PDB entry 7SR0 | X-ray diffraction, 2.54 A resolution | chains A and B

[Chain A]
Protein: Protein E7 peptide, Beta-2-microglobulin, MHC class I antigen chimera
Source organism: Human papillomavirus type 16
UniProtKB: chimeric construct of P03129, P16213, A0A678ZGP6: residues 1-9 from P03129 (VE7_HPV16) positions 11-19 (UniProt number = residue number + 10); residues 25-123 from P16213 positions 21-119 (UniProt number = residue number - 4); residues 144-418 from A0A678ZGP6 positions 25-299 (UniProt number = residue number - 119)
Chain sequence (424 residues; numbered 1 to 424; the number before each row is that of its first residue):
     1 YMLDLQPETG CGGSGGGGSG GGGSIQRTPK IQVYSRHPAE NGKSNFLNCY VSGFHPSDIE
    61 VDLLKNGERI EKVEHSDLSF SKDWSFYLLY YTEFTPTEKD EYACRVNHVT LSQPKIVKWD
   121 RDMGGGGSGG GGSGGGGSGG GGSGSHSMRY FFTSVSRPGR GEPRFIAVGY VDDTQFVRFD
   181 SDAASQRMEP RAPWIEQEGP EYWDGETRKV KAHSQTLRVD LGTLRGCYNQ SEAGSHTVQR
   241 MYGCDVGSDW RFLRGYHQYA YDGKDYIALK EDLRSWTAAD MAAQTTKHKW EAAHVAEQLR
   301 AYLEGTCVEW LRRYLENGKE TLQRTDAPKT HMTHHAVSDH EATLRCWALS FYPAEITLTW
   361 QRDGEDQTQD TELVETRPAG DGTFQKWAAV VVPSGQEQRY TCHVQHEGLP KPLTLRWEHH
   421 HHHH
Not modelled in the structure: 12-24, 123-143, 337-343, 391-396, 418-424
Differences from the reference sequence: linker (10-24, 124-143); engineered mutation Leu217 (His98 in A0A678ZGP6), Cys227 (Tyr108 in A0A678ZGP6); expression tag (419-424)
Disulfide bonds: Cys11-Cys227, Cys49-Cys104, Cys244-Cys307, Cys346-Cys402

[Chain B]
Protein: VHH
Source organism: Lama glama
Notes: antibody fragment or engineered binder
Chain sequence (116 residues; numbered 3 to 118; the number before each row is that of its first residue):
     3 EVKLVESGGG LVQPGGSLRL SCAASGSIFS INTMGWYRQT PGKQRDLVAD ISSGGSTKYG
    63 DSVKGRFTIS RDNTKNTVYL QMNSLKPEDT AVYYCYGLSY SNDDYWGQGT QVTVSS
Not modelled in the structure: 118
Disulfide bonds: Cys24-Cys97

[How chain A and chain B interact]
Pairs across the interface (45; chain A residue first):
  Glu60(A) - Leu49(B)
  Leu64(A) - Leu100(B)  hydrophobic
  Leu64(A) - Asn104(B)
  Asn66(A) - Asn34(B)  hydrogen bond (backbone-side chain)
  Asn66(A) - Tyr102(B)
  Asn66(A) - Asn104(B)
  Gly67(A) - Asn34(B)  hydrogen bond (backbone-side chain)
  Gly67(A) - Thr35(B)  hydrogen bond (backbone-side chain)
  Gly67(A) - Leu100(B)
  Gly67(A) - Ser101(B)
  Gly67(A) - Asn104(B)  hydrogen bond (backbone-side chain)
  Glu68(A) - Asn34(B)  hydrogen bond
  Glu68(A) - Thr35(B)
  Glu68(A) - Ser54(B)
  Arg69(A) - Asp52(B)  salt bridge
  Arg69(A) - Lys60(B)
  Glu101(A) - Tyr102(B)
  Glu101(A) - Ser103(B)  hydrogen bond
  Glu101(A) - Asn104(B)  hydrogen bond (backbone-side chain)
  Tyr102(A) - Asn104(B)
  Ala103(A) - Asn104(B)
  Arg105(A) - Tyr39(B)
  Arg105(A) - Tyr98(B)  hydrogen bond
  Asn107(A) - Tyr39(B)
  Asn107(A) - Gln46(B)
  Asn107(A) - Arg47(B)  hydrogen bond (side chain-backbone)
  His108(A) - Gln46(B)
  Val109(A) - Lys45(B)
  Val109(A) - Gln46(B)
  Thr110(A) - Lys45(B)
  Leu111(A) - Lys45(B)
  Leu111(A) - Gln46(B)
  Ser112(A) - Lys45(B)
  Ser112(A) - Arg47(B)  hydrogen bond (backbone-side chain)
  Gln113(A) - Arg47(B)
  Gln113(A) - Trp108(B)  hydrogen bond
  Pro114(A) - Tyr39(B)  hydrophobic
  Pro114(A) - Arg47(B)
  Pro114(A) - Trp108(B)
  Ile116(A) - Leu100(B)  hydrophobic
  Ile116(A) - Asn104(B)
  Ile116(A) - Asp106(B)
  Lys118(A) - Ser103(B)  hydrogen bond (side chain-backbone)
  Lys118(A) - Asn104(B)
  Lys118(A) - Asp105(B)  salt bridge
Also at the interface, not in a pair above, chain A (22 interface residues in all): Asp62, Lys65
Also at the interface, not in a pair above, chain B (21 interface residues in all): Asp48, Ser58

[Overview]
22 residues of chain A and 21 residues of chain B are in contact; the contacts include 12 hydrogen bonds and 2
salt bridges. Polar pairs include Arg69(A)-Asp52(B), Lys118(A)-Asp105(B) and Asn66(A)-Asn34(B).
Chain A is Protein E7 peptide, Beta-2-microglobulin, MHC class I antigen chimera (Human papillomavirus type
16) and chain B is VHH (Lama glama); the structure, Single chain trimer HLA-A*02:01 (H98L, Y108C) with HPV.16
E7 peptide YMLDLQPET, was determined by X-ray diffraction (same publication as 7SQP, 7SR3, 7SR4, 7SR5, 7SRK,
7SSH, 7ST3 and 7STG).
